PDB entry 6G5F | X-ray diffraction, 2.50 A resolution | chains B and P of the 3 polymer chains in the assembly

[Chain B]
Name: Botulinum neurotoxin type B
Organism: Clostridium botulinum
Notes: EC 3.4.24.69
UniProt: P10844 (BXB_CLOBO); residues 1-1291 here = UniProt positions 1-1291
Amino-acid sequence (1291 residues; numbered 1 to 1291; the number before each row is that of its first residue):
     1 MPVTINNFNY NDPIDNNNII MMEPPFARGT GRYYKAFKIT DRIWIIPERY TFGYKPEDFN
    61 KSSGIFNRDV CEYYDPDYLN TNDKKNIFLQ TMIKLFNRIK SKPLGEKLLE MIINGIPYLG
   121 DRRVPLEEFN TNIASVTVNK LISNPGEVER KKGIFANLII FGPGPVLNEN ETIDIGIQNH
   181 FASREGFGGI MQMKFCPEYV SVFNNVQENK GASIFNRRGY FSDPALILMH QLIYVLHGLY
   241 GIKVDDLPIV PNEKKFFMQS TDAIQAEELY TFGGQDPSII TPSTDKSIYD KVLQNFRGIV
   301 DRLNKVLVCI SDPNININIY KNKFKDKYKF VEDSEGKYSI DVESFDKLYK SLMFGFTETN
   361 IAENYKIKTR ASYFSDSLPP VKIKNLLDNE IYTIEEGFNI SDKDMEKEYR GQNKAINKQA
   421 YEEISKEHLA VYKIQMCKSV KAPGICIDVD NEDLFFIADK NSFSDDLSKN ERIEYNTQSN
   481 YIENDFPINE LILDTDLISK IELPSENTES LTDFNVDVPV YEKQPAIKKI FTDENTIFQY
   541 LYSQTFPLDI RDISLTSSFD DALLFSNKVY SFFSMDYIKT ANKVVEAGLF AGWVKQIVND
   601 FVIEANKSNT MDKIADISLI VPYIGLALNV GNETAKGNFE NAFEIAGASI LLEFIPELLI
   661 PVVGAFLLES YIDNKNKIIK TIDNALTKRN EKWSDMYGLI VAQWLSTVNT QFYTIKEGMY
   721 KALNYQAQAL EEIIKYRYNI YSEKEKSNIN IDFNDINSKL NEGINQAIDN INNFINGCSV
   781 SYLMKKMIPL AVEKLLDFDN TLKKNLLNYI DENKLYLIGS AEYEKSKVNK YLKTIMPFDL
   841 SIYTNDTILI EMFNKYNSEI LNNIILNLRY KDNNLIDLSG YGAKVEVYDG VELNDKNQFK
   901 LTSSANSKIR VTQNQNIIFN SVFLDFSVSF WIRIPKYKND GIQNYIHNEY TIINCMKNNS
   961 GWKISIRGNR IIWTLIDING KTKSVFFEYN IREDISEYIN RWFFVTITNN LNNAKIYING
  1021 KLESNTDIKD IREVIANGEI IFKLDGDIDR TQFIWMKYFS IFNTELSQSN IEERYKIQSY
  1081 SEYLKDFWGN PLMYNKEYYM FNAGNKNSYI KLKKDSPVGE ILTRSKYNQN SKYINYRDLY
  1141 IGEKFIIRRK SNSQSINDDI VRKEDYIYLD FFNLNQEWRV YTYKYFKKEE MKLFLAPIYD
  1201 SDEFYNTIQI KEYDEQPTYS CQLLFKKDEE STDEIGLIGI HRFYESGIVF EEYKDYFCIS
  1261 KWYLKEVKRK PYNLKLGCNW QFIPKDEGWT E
Not modelled in the structure: 1-441, 919, 1249-1252
Differences from the reference sequence: engineered mutation Q231 (Glu in P10844), Y234 (His in P10844), M1191 (Glu in P10844), Y1199 (Ser in P10844)
Small-molecule neighbours: malonate ion (MLI): E452, D453, L454, F455, F456, T710, Y713, T714
UniProt features mapped onto this chain:
  - motif: S1260 to Y1263 (Host ganglioside-binding motif)
  - binding site (Zn(2+)): H230, E268
  - binding site (a ganglioside GT1b (d18:1(4E))): N1025, E1189, E1190
  - binding site (D-galactose): I1240, H1241
  - mutagenesis: V1118 (V1118D: Greatly decreased binding of heavy chain (HC) to host SYT2, whole toxin about 200-fold less toxic. Significantly decreased binding of HC to host SYT1 and SYT2 independent of gangliosides ...), Y1183 (Y1183R: Significantly decreased binding of heavy chain to host SYT1 and SYT2 independent of gangliosides), E1189 (E1189L: Decreased toxicity, heavy chain has decreased binding to synaptosomes and to GT1b), E1190 (E1190L: Greatly decreased toxicity, heavy chain has decreased binding to synaptosomes, binds less GT1b), K1192 (K1192E: Greatly decreased binding of heavy chain to host SYT2, whole toxin about dramatically less toxic ...), F1194 (F1194A: Greatly decreased binding of heavy chain to host SYT2, whole toxin about 40-fold less toxic), A1196 (A1196K: Greatly decreased binding of heavy chain to host SYT2, whole toxin about 1000-fold less toxic), F1204 (F1204A: Greatly decreased binding of heavy chain to host SYT2, whole toxin about 30-fold less toxic), H1241 (H1241A: Decreased toxicity, heavy chain has decreased binding to synaptosomes and to GT1b ...), S1260 (S1260A: Greatly decreased toxicity, heavy chain has decreased binding to synaptosome and binds less GT1b), W1262 (W1262L: Greatly decreased toxicity, heavy chain has decreased binding to synaptosomes, heavy chain has dramatic decrease in GT1b binding ...), Y1263 (Y1263F: Greatly decreased toxicity, heavy chain has intermediate binding to synaptosomes, binds less GT1b ...)
From the paper describing this entry:
  - conformationally variable residues (loop rearrangement, side-chain flip): M1191, P1197 to S1201
  - mutagenesis - E1191M/S1199Y: increased binding to hSyt2

[Chain P]
Name: Synaptotagmin-1
UniProt: P21579 (SYT1_HUMAN); residues 33-53 here = UniProt positions 33-53
Amino-acid sequence (21 residues; row label = number of the first residue in the row):
    33 GEGKEDAFSK LKEKFMNELH K
Not modelled in the structure: 33-35

[How chain B and chain P interact]
Contacting residue pairs - 24 pairs, chain B then chain P:
  K1113(B) - E50(P)  salt bridge
  D1115(B) - K46(P)
  S1116(B) - E50(P)  hydrogen bond
  P1117(B) - L43(P)
  P1117(B) - K46(P)
  V1118(B) - E50(P)
  Y1183(B) - F47(P)  hydrophobic
  Y1183(B) - M48(P)
  Y1183(B) - L51(P)  hydrophobic
  M1191(B) - L51(P)  hydrophobic
  K1192(B) - F47(P)
  K1192(B) - E50(P)  salt bridge
  F1194(B) - F40(P)  hydrophobic
  F1194(B) - L43(P)
  F1194(B) - F47(P)  hydrophobic
  P1197(B) - L43(P)
  Y1199(B) - E37(P)  hydrogen bond
  Y1199(B) - F40(P)  hydrophobic
  S1201(B) - F40(P)
  E1203(B) - K44(P)  salt bridge
  F1204(B) - F47(P)  hydrophobic
  E1245(B) - E50(P)
  E1245(B) - K53(P)
  Y1256(B) - E50(P)  hydrogen bond
Interface residues without a listed pair, chain B (21 interface residues in all): W1178, L1193, A1196, Y1244, S1246
The authors on this interface:
  - pairs named by the authors: K1113(B)-E50(P) (salt bridge), S1116(B)-E50(P), V1118(B)-F47(P), Y1183(B)-F47(P), M1191(B)-L51(P) (hydrophobic contact), K1192(B)-E50(P) (salt bridge), K1192(B)-F47(P), F1194(B)-F40(P), P1197(B)-F40(P), E1203(B)-K44(P)
  - interface residues, chain P: F40(P), F47(P)

[Overview]
Chain B and chain P form an interface of 21 and 10 residues respectively; the contacts include 3 hydrogen
bonds and 3 salt bridges. Among the polar pairs are K1113(B)-E50(P), K1192(B)-E50(P) and E1203(B)-K44(P). The
paper describes salt bridges between K1113(B) and E50(P) and K1192(B) and E50(P); contacts between S1116(B)
and E50(P), V1118(B) and F47(P) and Y1183(B) and F47(P) among others; a hydrophobic contact between M1191(B)
and L51(P). From the paper: E1191M/S1199Y of chain B increase binding to hSyt2; interface residues F40(P) and
F47(P).
Chain B is Botulinum neurotoxin type B (Clostridium botulinum) and chain P is Synaptotagmin-1; the structure,
Crystal structure of an engineered Botulinum Neurotoxin type B mutant E1191M/S1199Y in complex with human
synaptotagmin ..., was determined by X-ray diffraction (same publication as 6G5G and 6G5K).
